8U3B - chains F and 1 of the 11 polymer chains in the assembly; structure by electron microscopy, 3.23 A resolution.

# Chain F
Name: RNA polymerase sigma factor RpoD
Source organism: Escherichia coli
UniProt: P00579 (RPOD_ECOLI); residue numbers follow UniProt; this construct covers 1-613
Sequence (628 residues; numbered -14 to 613; the number before each row is that of its first residue; numbers below 1 keep their minus sign (Met-14 is residue -14)):
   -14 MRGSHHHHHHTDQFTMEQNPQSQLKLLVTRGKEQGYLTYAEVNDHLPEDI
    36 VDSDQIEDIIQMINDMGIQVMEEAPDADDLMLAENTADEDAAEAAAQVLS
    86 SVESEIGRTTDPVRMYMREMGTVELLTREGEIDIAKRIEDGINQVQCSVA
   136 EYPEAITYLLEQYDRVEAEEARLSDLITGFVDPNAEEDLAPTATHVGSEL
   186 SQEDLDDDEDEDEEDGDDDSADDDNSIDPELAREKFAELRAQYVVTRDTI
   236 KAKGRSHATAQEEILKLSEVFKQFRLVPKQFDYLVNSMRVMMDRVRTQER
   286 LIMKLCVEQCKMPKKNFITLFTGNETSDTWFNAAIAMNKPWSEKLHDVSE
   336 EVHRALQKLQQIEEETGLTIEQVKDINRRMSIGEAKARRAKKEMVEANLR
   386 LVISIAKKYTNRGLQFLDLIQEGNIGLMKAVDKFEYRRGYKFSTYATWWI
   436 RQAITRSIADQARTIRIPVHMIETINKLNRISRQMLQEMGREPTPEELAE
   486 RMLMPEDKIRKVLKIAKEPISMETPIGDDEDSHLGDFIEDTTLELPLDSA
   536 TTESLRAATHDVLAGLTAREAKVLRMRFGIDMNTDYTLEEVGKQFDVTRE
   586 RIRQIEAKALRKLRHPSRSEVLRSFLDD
Disordered / not traced: -14 to 89, 153-164, 172-214, 298-335
Differences from the reference sequence: expression tag (-14 to 0)
Swiss-Prot annotation at these positions:
  - DNA-binding region: Leu573 to Ala592 (H-T-H motif)
  - region: Arg584 to Arg599 (Interaction with anti-sigma factors)
  - motif: Asp403 to Gln406 (Interaction with polymerase core subunit RpoC)
  - site: Arg562 (Interaction with anti-sigma factors)
  - mutagenesis: Ala553 (A553D: Disrupts the interaction with Escherichia phage lambda antitermination protein Q), Arg596 (R596D/E: 2-fold reduction in activation of class II Crp-dependent promoters)

# Chain 1
Molecule: 69-nt DNA strand
Sequence (69 nucleotides; each row starts with the number of its first residue):
     7 AGTAACCAATAAATGGTATTTAAAATGCAAATTATCAGGCGTACCCTCTT
    57 TGCGAATTCGCGGCAGCGG

# How chain F and chain 1 interact
Pairs across the interface (49; chain F residue first):
  Arg99(F) with DT56(1), hydrogen bond to the base; DT57(1), base contact
  Met102(F) with DT55(1), base contact
  Met105(F) with DC54(1), sugar contact
  Leu110(F) with DT53(1), base contact
  Ala382(F) with DT53(1), base contact
  Asn383(F) with DT53(1), base contact
  Arg385(F) with DT53(1), phosphate contact; DC54(1), base contact
  Leu386(F) with DT53(1), hydrogen bond to the sugar
  Ser389(F) with DT53(1), sugar contact
  Lys392(F) with DT55(1), phosphate contact; DT56(1), salt bridge to the phosphate
  Phe401(F) with DT56(1), base contact
  Lys418(F) with DG47(1), salt bridge to the phosphate
  Glu420(F) with DA49(1), base contact
  Arg423(F) with DA49(1), hydrogen bond to the base
  Tyr425(F) with DC50(1), phosphate contact; DC51(1), phosphate contact
  Lys426(F) with DC51(1), hydrogen bond to the phosphate; DC52(1), phosphate contact
  Ser428(F) with DC52(1), hydrogen bond to the phosphate; DT53(1), hydrogen bond to the base
  Thr429(F) with DA49(1), phosphate contact; DC50(1), sugar contact; DC51(1), hydrogen bond to the phosphate
  Tyr430(F) with DT48(1), hydrogen bond to the phosphate; DA49(1), stacking on the base
  Thr432(F) with DC52(1), base contact
  Trp433(F) with DT48(1), base contact
  Trp434(F) with DG47(1), phosphate contact; DT48(1), phosphate contact
  Gln437(F) with DT48(1), base contact
  Arg441(F) with DG45(1), salt bridge to the phosphate
  Arg451(F) with DG44(1), salt bridge to the phosphate
  Pro453(F) with DG44(1), phosphate contact
  His455(F) with DG44(1), base contact; DG45(1), base contact
  Arg554(F) with DT23(1), salt bridge to the phosphate; DA24(1), salt bridge to the phosphate
  Asp581(F) with DA24(1), phosphate contact; DT25(1), phosphate contact
  Val582(F) with DT25(1), phosphate contact
  Thr583(F) with DA24(1), sugar contact; DT25(1), hydrogen bond to the phosphate
  Glu585(F) with DT26(1), base contact
  Arg586(F) with DT23(1), salt bridge to the phosphate; DA24(1), salt bridge to the phosphate
  Lys593(F) with DG22(1), salt bridge to the phosphate
Also at the interface, not in a pair above, chain F (40 interface residues in all): Val98, Gly106, Thr112, Arg113, Phe419, Lys493
Also at the interface, not in a pair above, chain 1 (20 interface residues in all): DC42, DA43

# In short
40 residues of chain F face 20 of chain 1 across their interface; the contacts include 9 hydrogen bonds, 9
salt bridges and 1 aromatic stacking contact. Polar contacts include Arg99(F)-DT56(1), Arg423(F)-DA49(1) and
Ser428(F)-DT53(1). Curated annotation (UniProt) lists 2 mutagenesis sites on chain F.
Here chain F is RNA polymerase sigma factor RpoD (Escherichia coli) and chain 1 is a 69-nt DNA strand. Entry
8U3B (Cryo-EM structure of E. coli NarL-transcription activation complex at 3.2A) was determined by electron
microscopy.
